PDB entry 3RAD | X-ray diffraction, 3.35 A resolution | chains A and D of the 8 polymer chains in the assembly

[Chain A]
Name: DNA topoisomerase 4 subunit A
From: Streptococcus pneumoniae
Notes: EC 5.99.1.-
Reference sequence: P72525 (PARC_STRPN); residue numbers follow UniProt; this construct covers 1-488
Chain sequence (496 residues; row label = number of the first residue in the row):
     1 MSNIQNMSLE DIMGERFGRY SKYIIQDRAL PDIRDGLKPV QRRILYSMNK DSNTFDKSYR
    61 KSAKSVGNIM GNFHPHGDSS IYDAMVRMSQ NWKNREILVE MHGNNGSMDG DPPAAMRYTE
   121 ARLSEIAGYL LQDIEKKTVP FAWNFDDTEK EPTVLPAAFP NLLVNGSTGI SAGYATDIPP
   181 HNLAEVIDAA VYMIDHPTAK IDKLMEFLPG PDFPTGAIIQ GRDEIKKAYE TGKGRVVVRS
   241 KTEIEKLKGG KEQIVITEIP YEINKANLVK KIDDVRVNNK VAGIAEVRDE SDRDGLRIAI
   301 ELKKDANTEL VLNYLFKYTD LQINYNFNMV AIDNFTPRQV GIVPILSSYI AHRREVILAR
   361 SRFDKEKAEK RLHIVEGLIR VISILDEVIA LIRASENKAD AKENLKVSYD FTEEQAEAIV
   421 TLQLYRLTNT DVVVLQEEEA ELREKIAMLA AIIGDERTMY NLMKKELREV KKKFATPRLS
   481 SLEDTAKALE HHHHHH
Unresolved in the structure: 1-2, 485-496
Sequence notes: expression tag (489-496)
UniProt features mapped onto this chain:
  - active site: Y118 (O-(5'-phospho-DNA)-tyrosine intermediate)
  - site: K38 (Interaction with DNA), H74 (Interaction with DNA), H76 (Interaction with DNA), R87 (Interaction with DNA), K93 (Interaction with DNA), R117 (Transition state stabilizer)
Ion coordination: Mg2+: F316, T319, Q322

[Chain D]
Name: DNA topoisomerase 4 subunit B
From: Streptococcus pneumoniae
Notes: EC 5.99.1.-
Reference sequence: Q59961 (PARE_STRPN); numbering as in UniProt (aligned over 404-647)
Chain sequence (268 residues; row label = number of the first residue in the row):
   380 MGHHHHHHHH HHSSGHIDDD DKHMKNKKDK GLLSGKLTPA QSKNPAKNEL YLVEGDSAGG
   440 SAKQGRDRKF QAILPLRGKV INTAKAKMAD ILKNEEINTM IYTIGAGVGA DFSIEDANYD
   500 KIIIMTDADT DGAHIQTLLL TFFYRYMRPL VEAGHVYIAL PPLYKMSKGK GKKEEVAYAW
   560 TDGELEELRK QFGKGATLQR YKGLGEMNAD QLWETTMNPE TRTLIRVTIE DLARAERRVN
   620 VLMGDKVEPR RKWIEDNVKF TLEEATVF
Unresolved in the structure: 380-414, 545-556, 571-576, 641-647
Sequence notes: expression tag (380-403)
UniProt features mapped onto this chain:
  - binding site (Mg(2+)): E433, D506, D508
  - site (Interaction with DNA): K458, N461, H513, R629
Ion coordination: Mg2+: D506, D508
Small-molecule neighbours: Clinafloxacin (NFX; 7-[(3R)-3-aminopyrrolidin-1-yl]-8-chloro-1-cyclopropyl-6-fluoro-4-oxo-1,4-dihydroquinoline-3-carboxylic acid): R456, G457, E475

[How chain A and chain D interact]
Pairs across the interface (21; chain A residue first):
  H102(A) with E585(D); N587(D)
  G103(A) with G584(D); M586(D); N587(D)
  N104(A) with S436(D); G439(D); S440(D); Q443(D), hydrogen bond
  G106(A) with Q443(D)
  D111(A) with Q443(D)
  A114(A) with S436(D)
  A115(A) with S436(D), hydrogen bond (backbone-side chain)
  Y118(A) with S436(D); E585(D)
  D289(A) with R447(D), salt bridge
  S291(A) with R447(D), hydrogen bond (backbone-side chain)
  R293(A) with Q443(D); G444(D), hydrogen bond (side chain-backbone); R445(D); W592(D)
Other interface residues (no listed pair), chain A (14 interface residues in all): M101, S107, E290
Other interface residues (no listed pair), chain D (15 interface residues in all): Y580, D589, Q590

[Summary]
14 residues of chain A face 15 of chain D across their interface, with 4 hydrogen bonds and 1 salt bridge.
Polar pairs include D289(A)-R447(D), N104(A)-Q443(D) and A115(A)-S436(D). Ligands of chain D: Clinafloxacin.
Chain A is DNA topoisomerase 4 subunit A and chain D is DNA topoisomerase 4 subunit B, both from Streptococcus
pneumoniae; the structure, Quinolone(Clinafloxacin)-DNA cleavage complex of type IV topoisomerase from S.
pneumoniae, was determined by X-ray diffraction together with 4KPE and 4KPF from the same study.
